7OBA - chains M and N of the 14 polymer chains in the assembly; structure by electron microscopy, 3.10 A resolution.

[Chain M]
Molecule: DNA-directed RNA polymerase I subunit RPA49
Source organism: Homo sapiens
Reference sequence: Q9GZS1 (RPA49_HUMAN); residue numbers follow UniProt; this construct covers 1-419
Amino-acid sequence (419 residues; row label = number of the first residue in the row):
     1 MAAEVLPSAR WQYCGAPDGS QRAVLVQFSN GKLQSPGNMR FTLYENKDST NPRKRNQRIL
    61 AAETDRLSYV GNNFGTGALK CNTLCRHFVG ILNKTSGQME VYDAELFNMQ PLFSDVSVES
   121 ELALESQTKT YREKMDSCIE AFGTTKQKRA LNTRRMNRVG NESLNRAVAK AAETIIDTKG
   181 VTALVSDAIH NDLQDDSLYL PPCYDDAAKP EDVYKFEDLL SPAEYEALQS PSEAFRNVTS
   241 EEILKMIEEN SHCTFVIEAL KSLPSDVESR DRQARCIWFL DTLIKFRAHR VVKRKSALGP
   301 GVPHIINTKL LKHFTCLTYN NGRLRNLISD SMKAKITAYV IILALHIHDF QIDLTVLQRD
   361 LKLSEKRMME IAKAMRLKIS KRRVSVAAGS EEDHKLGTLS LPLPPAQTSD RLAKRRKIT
Disordered / not traced: 1-5, 16-20, 116-419
Curated features (UniProtKB/Swiss-Prot):
  - modified residue: Ser35 (Phosphoserine), Ser163 (Phosphoserine), Lys373 (N6-acetyllysine)
  - mutagenesis: Lys373 (K373R: Decreased acetylation)

[Chain N]
Molecule: DNA-directed RNA polymerase I subunit RPA34
Source organism: Homo sapiens
Reference sequence: O15446 (RPA34_HUMAN); residue numbers follow UniProt; this construct covers 1-510
Amino-acid sequence (510 residues; row label = number of the first residue in the row):
     1 MEEPQAGDAA RFSCPPNFTA KPPASESPRF SLEALTGPDT ELWLIQAPAD FAPECFNGRH
    61 VPLSGSQIVK GKLAGKRHRY RVLSSCPQAG EATLLAPSTE AGGGLTCASA PQGTLRILEG
   121 PQQSLSGSPL QPIPASPPPQ IPPGLRPRFC AFGGNPPVTG PRSALAPNLL TSGKKKKEMQ
   181 VTEAPVTQEA VNGHGALEVD MALGSPEMDV RKKKKKKNQQ LKEPEAAGPV GTEPTVETLE
   241 PLGVLFPSTT KKRKKPKGKE TFEPEDKTVK QEQINTEPLE DTVLSPTKKR KRQKGTEGME
   301 PEEGVTVESQ PQVKVEPLEE AIPLPPTKKR KKEKGQMAMM EPGTEAMEPV EPEMKPLESP
   361 GGTMAPQQPE GAKPQAQAAL AAPKKKTKKE KQQDATVEPE TEVVGPELPD DLEPQAAPTS
   421 TKKKKKKKER GHTVTEPIQP LEPELPGEGQ PEARATPGST KKRKKQSQES RMPETVPQEE
   481 MPGPPLNSES GEEAPTGRDK KRKQQQQQPV
Disordered / not traced: 1-12, 162-510
Curated features (UniProtKB/Swiss-Prot):
  - modified residue: Met1 (N-acetylmethionine), Ser27 (Phosphoserine), Tyr80 (Phosphotyrosine), Ser128 (Phosphoserine), Ser136 (Phosphoserine), Ser172 (Phosphoserine), Ser205 (Phosphoserine), Ser285 (Phosphoserine), Thr287 (Phosphothreonine), Ser309 (Phosphoserine), Ser490 (Phosphoserine)
  - cross-link (Glycyl lysine isopeptide (Lys-Gly)): Lys270 (interchain with G-Cter in SUMO1), Lys314 (interchain with G-Cter in SUMO1)

[Interface between chain M and chain N]
Contacting residue pairs - 111 pairs, chain M then chain N:
  Pro7(M) - Pro62(N)
  Pro7(M) - Leu63(N)  hydrogen bond (backbone-backbone)
  Pro7(M) - Ser64(N)
  Ser8(M) - His60(N)
  Ser8(M) - Val61(N)
  Ser8(M) - Leu63(N)
  Ala9(M) - Arg59(N)
  Ala9(M) - His60(N)  hydrogen bond (backbone-side chain)
  Ala9(M) - Val61(N)  hydrogen bond (backbone-backbone)
  Ala9(M) - Leu63(N)  hydrophobic
  Arg10(M) - Gly58(N)
  Arg10(M) - Arg59(N)
  Arg10(M) - His60(N)
  Trp11(M) - Ile45(N)  hydrophobic
  Trp11(M) - Phe51(N)  hydrophobic
  Trp11(M) - Pro53(N)  hydrogen bond (side chain-backbone)
  Trp11(M) - Phe56(N)
  Trp11(M) - Asn57(N)
  Trp11(M) - Gly58(N)
  Trp11(M) - Arg59(N)
  Trp11(M) - Val61(N)  hydrophobic
  Trp11(M) - Ile117(N)  hydrophobic
  Gln12(M) - Asn57(N)
  Tyr13(M) - Pro53(N)  hydrophobic
  Tyr13(M) - Glu54(N)
  Gln21(M) - Phe30(N)
  Ala23(M) - Leu94(N)  hydrophobic
  Val24(M) - Leu94(N)
  Val24(M) - Leu95(N)  hydrogen bond (backbone-backbone)
  Leu25(M) - Leu44(N)  hydrophobic
  Leu25(M) - Thr93(N)
  Leu25(M) - Leu94(N)  hydrophobic
  Val26(M) - Glu91(N)
  Val26(M) - Ala92(N)
  Val26(M) - Thr93(N)
  Val26(M) - Leu95(N)  hydrophobic
  Gln27(M) - Glu91(N)  hydrogen bond
  Gln27(M) - Ala92(N)  hydrogen bond (side chain-backbone)
  Phe28(M) - Glu91(N)  hydrogen bond (backbone-side chain)
  Gly31(M) - Glu91(N)
  Lys32(M) - Glu91(N)
  Phe41(M) - Leu95(N)  hydrophobic
  Phe41(M) - Gly103(N)
  Phe41(M) - Gly104(N)
  Phe41(M) - Leu105(N)
  Leu43(M) - Ser25(N)
  Leu43(M) - Glu26(N)
  Leu43(M) - Leu105(N)  hydrophobic
  Tyr44(M) - Lys21(N)
  Tyr44(M) - Ala24(N)
  Tyr44(M) - Ser25(N)
  Tyr44(M) - Glu26(N)
  Glu45(M) - Ala24(N)
  Glu45(M) - Ser25(N)  hydrogen bond (backbone-backbone)
  Glu45(M) - Ser27(N)  hydrogen bond
  Asn46(M) - Pro23(N)
  Lys47(M) - Pro23(N)
  Lys47(M) - Ser25(N)
  Ala61(M) - Phe18(N)  hydrophobic
  Glu63(M) - Phe18(N)
  Thr64(M) - Asn17(N)
  Arg66(M) - Pro15(N)
  Ser68(M) - Asn17(N)
  Ser68(M) - Phe18(N)  hydrogen bond (side chain-backbone)
  Tyr69(M) - Phe18(N)
  Val70(M) - Phe18(N)  hydrophobic
  Cys81(M) - Gln46(N)
  Leu84(M) - Ala49(N)
  Cys85(M) - Gln46(N)
  Cys85(M) - Ala47(N)  hydrogen bond (side chain-backbone)
  Cys85(M) - Arg116(N)  hydrogen bond
  Arg86(M) - Gln46(N)
  Arg86(M) - Ala47(N)  hydrogen bond (backbone-backbone)
  Arg86(M) - Pro48(N)
  Arg86(M) - Ala49(N)
  Arg86(M) - Phe51(N)
  His87(M) - Ile45(N)
  Phe88(M) - Leu44(N)
  Phe88(M) - Ile45(N)  hydrogen bond (backbone-backbone)
  Phe88(M) - Ala47(N)  hydrophobic
  Phe88(M) - Phe51(N)  hydrophobic
  Phe88(M) - Pro53(N)  hydrophobic
  Val89(M) - Leu42(N)  hydrophobic
  Val89(M) - Trp43(N)
  Val89(M) - Leu44(N)  hydrophobic
  Gly90(M) - Leu42(N)
  Gly90(M) - Trp43(N)  hydrogen bond (backbone-backbone)
  Ile91(M) - Glu33(N)
  Ile91(M) - Thr40(N)
  Ile91(M) - Glu41(N)  hydrogen bond (backbone-backbone)
  Leu92(M) - Asp39(N)
  Leu92(M) - Thr40(N)
  Leu92(M) - Glu41(N)
  Leu92(M) - Trp43(N)
  Leu92(M) - Leu63(N)  hydrophobic
  Asn93(M) - Asp39(N)
  Asn93(M) - Thr40(N)
  Lys94(M) - Asp39(N)  hydrogen bond (backbone-side chain)
  Lys94(M) - Glu41(N)  salt bridge
  Thr95(M) - Asp39(N)  hydrogen bond (backbone-side chain)
  Met99(M) - Trp43(N)
  Met99(M) - Ile45(N)  hydrophobic
  Met99(M) - Val61(N)  hydrophobic
  Met99(M) - Leu115(N)  hydrophobic
  Glu100(M) - Glu33(N)
  Val101(M) - Ile45(N)  hydrophobic
  Tyr102(M) - Leu32(N)  hydrophobic
  Tyr102(M) - Glu33(N)  hydrogen bond
  Leu112(M) - Pro16(N)
  Leu112(M) - Phe18(N)  hydrophobic
  Phe113(M) - Pro16(N)
Also at the interface, not in a pair above, chain M (55 interface residues in all): Leu33, Thr42, Leu60, Asp65, Leu67, Thr83, Leu106
Also at the interface, not in a pair above, chain N (49 interface residues in all): Thr19, Asp50

[In short]
55 residues of chain M face 49 of chain N across their interface; the contacts include 20 hydrogen bonds and 1
salt bridge. Polar contacts include Lys94(M)-Glu41(N), Ala9(M)-His60(N) and Trp11(M)-Pro53(N). UniProt lists
one mutagenesis site on chain M.
Chain M is DNA-directed RNA polymerase I subunit RPA49 and chain N is DNA-directed RNA polymerase I subunit
RPA34, both from Homo sapiens; the structure, Cryo-EM structure of human RNA Polymerase I in complex with
RRN3, was determined by electron microscopy together with 7OB9 and 7OBB from the same study.
